7E4Z - chains B and E of the 6 polymer chains in the assembly; structure by X-ray diffraction, 2.69 A resolution.

== Chain B ==
Protein: Tubulin beta-2B chain
Source organism: Bos taurus
Reference sequence: Q6B856 (TBB2B_BOVIN); the author numbering skips numbers that UniProt does not, so the offset changes along the chain: 1-42 = UniProt 1-42; 45-360 = UniProt 43-358; 369-441 = UniProt 359-431
Sequence (431 residues; each row starts with the number of its first residue; note: 10 numbers in that range are skipped by the numbering (no residue carries them; nothing is unmodelled there)):
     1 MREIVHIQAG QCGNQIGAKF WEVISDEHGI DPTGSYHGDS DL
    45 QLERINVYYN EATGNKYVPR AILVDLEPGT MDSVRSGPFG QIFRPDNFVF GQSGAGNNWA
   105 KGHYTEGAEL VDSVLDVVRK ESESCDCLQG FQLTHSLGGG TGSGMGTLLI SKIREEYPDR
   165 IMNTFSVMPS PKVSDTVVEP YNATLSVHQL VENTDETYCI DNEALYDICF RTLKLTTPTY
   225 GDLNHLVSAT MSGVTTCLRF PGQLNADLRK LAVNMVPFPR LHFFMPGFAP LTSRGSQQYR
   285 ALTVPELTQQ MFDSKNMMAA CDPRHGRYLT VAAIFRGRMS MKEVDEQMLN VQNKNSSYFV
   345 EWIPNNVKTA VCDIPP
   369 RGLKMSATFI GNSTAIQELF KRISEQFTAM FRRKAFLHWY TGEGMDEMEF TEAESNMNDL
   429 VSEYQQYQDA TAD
Not modelled in the structure: 279-281, 439-441
Metal / ion sites: Mg2+: Q11 (together with GDP); Ca2+ near E113 (its only coordinating residue here)
Ligand contacts: GDP (guanosine-5'-diphosphate): G10, Q11, C12, Q15, I16, D69, A99, N101, S140, G142, G143, G144, T145, G146, V171, P173, V177, D179, E183, N206, L209, Y224, L227, N228
Curated features (UniProtKB/Swiss-Prot):
  - motif: M1 to I4 (MREI motif)
  - binding site (GTP): Q11, E71, S140, G144, T145, G146, N206, N228
  - binding site (Mg(2+)): E71
  - modified residue: S40 (Phosphoserine), T57 (Phosphothreonine), K60 (N6-acetyllysine), S174 (Phosphoserine), T287 (Phosphothreonine), T292 (Phosphothreonine), R320 (Omega-N-methylarginine)
  - cross-link (Glycyl lysine isopeptide (Lys-Gly)): K60 (interchain with G-Cter in ubiquitin), K326 (interchain with G-Cter in ubiquitin)

== Chain E ==
Protein: Stathmin-4
Source organism: Rattus norvegicus
Reference sequence: P63043 (STMN4_RAT); residues 6-143 here correspond to UniProt positions 50-187 (UniProt number = residue number + 44)
Sequence (138 residues; row label = number of the first residue in the row):
     6 MEVIELNKCT SGQSFEVILK PPSFDGVPEF NASLPRRRDP SLEEIQKKLE AAEERRKYQE
    66 AELLKHLAEK REHEREVIQK AIEENNNFIK MAKEKLAQKM ESNKENREAH LAAMLERLQE
   126 KDKHAEEVRK NKELKEEA
Not modelled in the structure: 29-43
Curated features (UniProtKB/Swiss-Prot):
  - modified residue: S46 (Phosphoserine)

== How chain B and chain E interact ==
Residue-residue contacts (23):
  H107(B) with K75(E), hydrogen bond
  Y108(B) with H78(E), hydrogen bond; E79(E); V82(E), hydrophobic; I83(E)
  L152(B) with E79(E)
  S155(B) with L72(E); K75(E); R76(E), hydrogen bond
  K156(B) with R76(E); E79(E), salt bridge
  R158(B) with L68(E)
  E159(B) with L69(E); L72(E); R76(E), salt bridge
  Q193(B) with K75(E)
  T409(B) with E89(E)
  E411(B) with V82(E); A86(E)
  G412(B) with V82(E); K85(E); A86(E)
  E417(B) with H78(E), salt bridge
Also at the interface, not in a pair above, chain B (16 interface residues in all): T109, P162, G410, M413
Also at the interface, not in a pair above, chain E (14 interface residues in all): E65, N90

== Summary ==
Chain B and chain E form an interface of 16 and 14 residues respectively; the contacts include 3 hydrogen
bonds and 3 salt bridges. Polar pairs include K156(B)-E79(E), E159(B)-R76(E) and E417(B)-H78(E). Bound to
chain B: GDP.
Chain B is Tubulin beta-2B chain (Bos taurus) and chain E is Stathmin-4 (Rattus norvegicus); the structure,
Crystal structure of tubulin in complex with Maytansinol, was determined by X-ray diffraction (same
publication as 7E4Q and 7E4R).
